7LXU - chains J and Z of the 28 polymer chains in the assembly; structure by electron microscopy, 3.10 A resolution.

# Chain J
Molecule: 20S proteasome beta-3 subunit
From: Plasmodium falciparum (isolate 3D7)
Notes: EC 3.4.25.1
UniProt: Q8I261 (Q8I261_PLAF7); residue numbers follow UniProt; this construct covers 1-218
Sequence (218 residues; each row starts with the number of its first residue):
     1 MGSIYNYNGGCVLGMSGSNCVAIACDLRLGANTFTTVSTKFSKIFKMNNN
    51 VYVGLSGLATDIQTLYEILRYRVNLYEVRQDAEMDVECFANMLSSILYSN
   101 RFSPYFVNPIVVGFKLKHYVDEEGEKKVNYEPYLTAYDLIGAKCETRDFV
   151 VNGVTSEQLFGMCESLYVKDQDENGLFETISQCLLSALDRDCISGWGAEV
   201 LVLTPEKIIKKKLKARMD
Not modelled in the structure: 1-3

# Chain Z
Molecule: 20S proteasome beta-5 subunit
From: Plasmodium falciparum (isolate 3D7)
Notes: EC 3.4.25.1
UniProt: Q8IJT1 (Q8IJT1_PLAF7); residues 1-211 here correspond to UniProt positions 61-271 (UniProt number = residue number + 60)
Sequence (211 residues; each row starts with the number of its first residue):
     1 TTTLAFKFKDGIIVAVDSRASMGSFISSQNVEKIIEINKNILGTMAGGAA
    51 DCLYWEKYLGKIIKIYELRNNEKISVRAASTILSNILYQYKGYGLCCGII
   101 LSGYDHTGFNMFYVDDSGKKVEGNLFSCGSGSTYAYSILDSAYDYNLNLD
   151 QAVELARNAIYHATFRDGGSGGKVRVFHIHKNGYDKIIEGEDVFDLHYHY
   201 TNPEQKDQYVM
Not modelled in the structure: 210-211
Glycans and other covalent adducts: compound YHD linked to Thr1
Small-molecule neighbours: YHD (N-[(1R)-2-([1,1'-biphenyl]-4-yl)-1-boronoethyl]-1-methyl-L-prolinamide): Arg19, Ala20, Ser21, Met22, Gly23, Val31, Glu32, Lys33, Met45, Ala46, Gly47, Gly48, Ala49, Leu53, Gly169
What the authors report for this chain:
  - catalytic residues: Thr1 (citing earlier work)
  - binding site for YHD: Thr1, Met22, Met45, Gly47
  - mutagenesis - M45I: increased growth in response to MP1-5
  - mutagenesis - M45I: increased growth in response to MP-13
  - specificity-determining residues: Met22, Met45
  - mutagenesis - A20S: unchanged growth

# How chain J and chain Z interact
Residue-residue contacts (49; chain J residue first):
  Asn6(J) with Ser24(Z), hydrogen bond
  Leu27(J) with Lys206(Z)
  Phe34(J) with Gly23(Z); Asp167(Z); Gly168(Z); Gly169(Z)
  Thr35(J) with Tyr134(Z), hydrogen bond; Arg166(Z)
  Thr36(J) with Phe165(Z); Arg166(Z), hydrogen bond (backbone-backbone); Tyr209(Z)
  Val37(J) with Tyr209(Z)
  Thr39(J) with Lys206(Z), hydrogen bond (backbone-side chain); Asp207(Z); Tyr209(Z)
  Lys40(J) with Gln208(Z)
  Gln158(J) with Phe25(Z)
  Asp189(J) with Ile26(Z)
  Arg190(J) with Phe25(Z); Ile26(Z), hydrogen bond (side chain-backbone); Ser27(Z), hydrogen bond (side chain-backbone); Ser28(Z)
  Asp191(J) with Ser24(Z); Ile26(Z)
  Cys192(J) with Arg19(Z); Ser21(Z); Ser24(Z), hydrogen bond (backbone-backbone); Ile26(Z); Gly168(Z)
  Ile193(J) with Ser24(Z)
  Trp196(J) with Phe165(Z), hydrogen bond (side chain-backbone); Asp167(Z); Gly168(Z); Lys206(Z), hydrogen bond (backbone-side chain)
  Gly197(J) with Lys206(Z)
  Lys212(J) with Lys206(Z)
  Lys214(J) with Leu196(Z)
  Arg216(J) with Gly172(Z); Asp192(Z)
  Met217(J) with Asp195(Z); Lys206(Z)
  Asp218(J) with Arg19(Z), hydrogen bond (backbone-side chain); Thr164(Z); Asp167(Z); Gly168(Z); Ser170(Z); Gly171(Z); Gly172(Z), hydrogen bond (side chain-backbone); Asp192(Z)
Interface residues without a listed pair, chain J (24 interface residues in all): Arg28, Thr33, Ser38
Interface residues without a listed pair, chain Z (28 interface residues in all): Gln29, Val193, Pro203

# Overview
The interface between chain J and chain Z involves 24 residues on one side and 28 on the other, with 11
hydrogen bonds. Polar pairs include Asn6(J)-Ser24(Z), Thr35(J)-Tyr134(Z) and Thr39(J)-Lys206(Z). Compound YHD
is covalently linked to Thr1(Z). From the paper: the catalytic residue Thr1(Z); M45I of chain Z increases
growth in response to MP1-5.
Here chain J is 20S proteasome beta-3 subunit and chain Z is 20S proteasome beta-5 subunit, both from
Plasmodium falciparum (isolate 3D7). Entry 7LXU (Structure of Plasmodium falciparum 20S proteasome with bound
MPI-5) was determined by electron microscopy, deposited together with 7LXT.
